8PT6 - chains B and S of the 6 polymer chains in the assembly; structure by electron microscopy, 3.03 A resolution.

# Chain B
Protein: Putative PB1
Organism: Tilapia lake virus
Reference sequence: A0A1Y9SHW4 (A0A1Y9SHW4_9VIRU); residues 1-519 here = UniProt positions 1-519
Sequence (519 residues; each row starts with the number of its first residue):
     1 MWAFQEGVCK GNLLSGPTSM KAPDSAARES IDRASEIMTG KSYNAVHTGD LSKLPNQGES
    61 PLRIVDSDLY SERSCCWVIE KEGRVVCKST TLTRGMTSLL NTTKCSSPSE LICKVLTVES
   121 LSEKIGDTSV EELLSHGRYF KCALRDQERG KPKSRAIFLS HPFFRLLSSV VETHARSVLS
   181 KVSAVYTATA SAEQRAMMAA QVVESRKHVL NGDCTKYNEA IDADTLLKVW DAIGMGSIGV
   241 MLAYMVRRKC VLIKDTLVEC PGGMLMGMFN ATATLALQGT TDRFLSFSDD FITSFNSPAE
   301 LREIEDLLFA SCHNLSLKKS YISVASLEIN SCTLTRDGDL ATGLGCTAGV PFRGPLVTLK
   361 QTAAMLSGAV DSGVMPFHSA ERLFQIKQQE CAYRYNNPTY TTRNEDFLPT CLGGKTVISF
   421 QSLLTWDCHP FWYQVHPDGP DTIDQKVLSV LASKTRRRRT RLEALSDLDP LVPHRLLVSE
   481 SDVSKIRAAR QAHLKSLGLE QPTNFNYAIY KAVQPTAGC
Disordered / not traced: 516-519
Ion coordination: Mg2+ site 1: Asp213, Asp289 (shared with 1 residue of chain F); Mg2+ site 2: Asp213, Cys214, Asp289 (shared with 1 residue of chain F)
Reported in the primary citation:
  - specificity-determining residues: Asn270 (proposed by the authors, not directly observed)

# Chain S
Molecule: 5' vRNA end - vRNA loop
Sequence (40 nucleotides; numbered -24 to 15; the number before each row is that of its first residue; numbers below 1 keep their minus sign (G-24 is residue -24)):
   -24 GCAAAUCUUU CUCACGUCCU GACUUGUGAG UAAAAUUUGG
Disordered / not traced: -24 to 0

# Chain B / chain S interface
Pairs across the interface - 46 pairs, chain B then chain S:
  Arg73(B) - G14(S)  salt bridge to the phosphate
  Ser74(B) - U13(S)  sugar contact
  Ser74(B) - G14(S)  hydrogen bond to the phosphate
  Lys81(B) - U6(S)  salt bridge to the phosphate
  Val85(B) - A7(S)  base contact
  Val86(B) - A7(S)  sugar contact
  Cys87(B) - A7(S)  hydrogen bond to the base
  Lys88(B) - U6(S)  salt bridge to the phosphate
  Lys88(B) - A7(S)  sugar contact
  Lys88(B) - A8(S)  salt bridge to the phosphate
  Ser89(B) - A8(S)  hydrogen bond to the phosphate
  Lys141(B) - A7(S)  hydrogen bond to the phosphate
  Lys141(B) - A8(S)  salt bridge to the phosphate
  Ala143(B) - U13(S)  sugar contact
  Leu144(B) - U13(S)  hydrogen bond to the base
  Arg145(B) - U13(S)  hydrogen bond to the base
  Arg145(B) - G14(S)  hydrogen bond to the base
  Asp146(B) - U13(S)  hydrogen bond to the base
  Ile157(B) - U13(S)  sugar contact
  Ile157(B) - G14(S)  sugar contact
  Phe158(B) - G14(S)  hydrogen bond to the sugar
  Leu159(B) - U13(S)  sugar contact
  Leu159(B) - G14(S)  sugar contact
  Arg165(B) - G15(S)  sugar contact
  Leu252(B) - A7(S)  base contact
  Asp255(B) - A7(S)  hydrogen bond to the base
  Met266(B) - G14(S)  hydrogen bond to the base
  Gly267(B) - G15(S)  hydrogen bond to the sugar
  Met268(B) - G15(S)  hydrogen bond to the sugar
  Asn270(B) - G15(S)  hydrogen bond to the base
  Leu448(B) - U11(S)  base contact
  Ser449(B) - U11(S)  base contact
  Ala452(B) - U11(S)  hydrogen bond to the sugar
  Thr455(B) - A10(S)  hydrogen bond to the phosphate
  Thr455(B) - U11(S)  sugar contact
  Thr455(B) - U12(S)  hydrogen bond to the phosphate
  Arg456(B) - G5(S)  hydrogen bond to the base
  Arg456(B) - A9(S)  sugar contact
  Arg456(B) - A10(S)  hydrogen bond to the phosphate
  Arg457(B) - A8(S)  phosphate contact
  Arg457(B) - U12(S)  hydrogen bond to the phosphate
  Arg457(B) - U13(S)  salt bridge to the phosphate
  Arg458(B) - U11(S)  hydrogen bond to the base
  Arg459(B) - G3(S)  salt bridge to the phosphate
  Arg459(B) - A4(S)  salt bridge to the phosphate
  Arg461(B) - G3(S)  phosphate contact
Interface residues without a listed pair, chain B (38 interface residues in all): Met20, Glu72, Leu92, Lys254, Thr256, Phe269

# Overview
38 residues of chain B and 13 residues of chain S are in contact, with 21 hydrogen bonds and 8 salt bridges.
Polar pairs include Cys87(B)-A7(S), Leu144(B)-U13(S) and Arg145(B)-U13(S). Asp213(B) and Asp289(B) form the
Mg2+ site 1. Asp213(B), Cys214(B) and Asp289(B) form the Mg2+ site 2. The paper reports the specificity
determinant Asn270(B).
Chain B is Putative PB1 (Tilapia lake virus) and chain S is 5' vRNA end - vRNA loop; the structure, Tilapia
Lake Virus polymerase in vRNA initiation state (replicase conformation), was determined by electron
microscopy, deposited together with 8PSN, 8PSO, 8PSQ, 8PSS, 8PSU, 8PSX and 6 further entries.
